5C5R - chains A and C; structure by X-ray diffraction, 1.55 A resolution.

== Chain A ==
Name: Tankyrase-2
Organism: Homo sapiens
Notes: EC 2.4.2.30
UniProt: Q9H2K2 (TNKS2_HUMAN); residues 946-1113 here = UniProt positions 946-1113
Chain sequence (191 residues; numbered 923 to 1113; the number before each row is that of its first residue):
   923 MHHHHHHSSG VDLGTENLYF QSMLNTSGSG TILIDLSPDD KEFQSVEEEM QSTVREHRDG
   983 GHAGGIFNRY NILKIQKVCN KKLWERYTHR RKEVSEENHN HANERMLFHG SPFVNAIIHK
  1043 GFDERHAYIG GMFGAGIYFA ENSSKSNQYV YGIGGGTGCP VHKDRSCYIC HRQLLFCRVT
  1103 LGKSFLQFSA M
Unresolved in the structure: 923-951, 1113
Sequence notes: initiating methionine (923); expression tag (924-945)
Bound ions: Zn2+: C1081, H1084, C1089, C1092
Small-molecule neighbours: 0E1 ((7R)-2-hydroxy-7-(propan-2-yl)-7,8-dihydro-5H-pyrano[4,3-b]pyridine-3-carbonitrile): F1030, H1031, G1032, S1033, P1034, F1035, H1048, A1049, Y1050, Y1060, F1061, A1062, K1067, S1068, Y1071, I1075
Swiss-Prot annotation at these positions:
  - binding site (Zn(2+)): C1081, H1084, C1089, C1092
  - mutagenesis: M1054 (M1054V: Loss of activity)

== Chain C ==
Name: Tankyrase-2
Organism: Homo sapiens
Notes: EC 2.4.2.30
UniProt: Q9H2K2 (TNKS2_HUMAN); residue numbers follow UniProt; this construct covers 1114-1162
Chain sequence (49 residues; row label = number of the first residue in the row):
  1114 KMAHSPPGHH SVTGRPSVNG LALAEYVIYR GEQAYPEYLI TYQIMRPEG
Unresolved in the structure: 1162

== Interface between chain A and chain C ==
Residue-residue contacts (151; chain A residue first):
  L958(A) - Y1151(C)  hydrophobic
  E964(A) - Y1151(C)  hydrogen bond
  V968(A) - Y1151(C)
  V968(A) - I1153(C)  hydrophobic
  M972(A) - I1153(C)  hydrophobic
  R977(A) - N1132(C)
  R977(A) - L1134(C)
  R977(A) - A1135(C)
  G986(A) - I1157(C)
  I988(A) - M1158(C)
  I988(A) - P1160(C)
  F989(A) - I1157(C)  hydrophobic
  F989(A) - M1158(C)
  N990(A) - P1160(C)
  R991(A) - M1158(C)  hydrogen bond (backbone-backbone)
  Y992(A) - Y1155(C)  hydrophobic
  Y992(A) - Q1156(C)
  Y992(A) - M1158(C)
  N993(A) - Y1155(C)
  N993(A) - Q1156(C)  hydrogen bond (backbone-backbone)
  N993(A) - M1158(C)
  I994(A) - T1154(C)
  I994(A) - Y1155(C)  hydrophobic
  L995(A) - T1154(C)  hydrogen bond (backbone-backbone)
  L995(A) - Q1156(C)
  K996(A) - L1152(C)
  K996(A) - I1153(C)
  K996(A) - T1154(C)  hydrogen bond (backbone-backbone)
  I997(A) - L1152(C)
  Q998(A) - E1150(C)
  Q998(A) - Y1151(C)
  Q998(A) - L1152(C)  hydrogen bond (backbone-backbone)
  K999(A) - E1150(C)
  V1000(A) - Y1148(C)  hydrogen bond (backbone-side chain)
  V1000(A) - P1149(C)
  V1000(A) - E1150(C)  hydrogen bond (backbone-backbone)
  V1000(A) - L1152(C)
  C1001(A) - Y1148(C)
  N1002(A) - Y1148(C)  hydrogen bond (backbone-side chain)
  L1005(A) - Y1148(C)
  W1006(A) - Y1148(C)
  R1008(A) - G1144(C)
  R1008(A) - E1145(C)
  Y1009(A) - E1145(C)
  Y1009(A) - Q1146(C)
  Y1009(A) - A1147(C)
  Y1009(A) - Y1148(C)  hydrophobic
  R1012(A) - R1143(C)
  R1012(A) - E1145(C)
  R1012(A) - Q1146(C)  hydrogen bond
  V1016(A) - H1123(C)
  V1016(A) - Q1146(C)
  E1019(A) - H1123(C)  salt bridge
  R1027(A) - Y1139(C)  hydrogen bond
  L1029(A) - Y1139(C)  hydrophobic
  V1036(A) - L1152(C)  hydrophobic
  F1044(A) - G1144(C)
  F1044(A) - A1147(C)  hydrophobic
  E1046(A) - M1115(C)
  A1049(A) - M1115(C)  hydrophobic
  F1055(A) - G1127(C)
  F1055(A) - V1140(C)  hydrophobic
  F1055(A) - Y1142(C)  hydrogen bond (backbone-side chain)
  A1057(A) - M1115(C)
  A1057(A) - A1116(C)  hydrogen bond (backbone-backbone)
  A1057(A) - Y1142(C)
  G1058(A) - V1140(C)
  G1058(A) - I1141(C)
  G1058(A) - Y1142(C)
  I1059(A) - Y1139(C)
  I1059(A) - V1140(C)
  I1059(A) - I1141(C)  hydrogen bond (backbone-backbone)
  I1059(A) - G1144(C)
  Y1060(A) - Y1139(C)
  Y1060(A) - V1140(C)  hydrophobic
  F1061(A) - E1138(C)
  F1061(A) - Y1139(C)  hydrogen bond (backbone-backbone)
  F1061(A) - I1141(C)  hydrophobic
  F1061(A) - A1147(C)  hydrophobic
  A1062(A) - A1137(C)
  E1063(A) - L1136(C)
  E1063(A) - A1137(C)  hydrogen bond (side chain-backbone)
  E1063(A) - Y1139(C)  hydrogen bond
  N1064(A) - A1135(C)
  N1064(A) - L1136(C)  hydrogen bond (side chain-backbone)
  K1067(A) - E1138(C)
  N1069(A) - Y1155(C)  hydrogen bond
  N1069(A) - I1157(C)
  V1072(A) - Y1155(C)
  S1088(A) - I1157(C)
  C1089(A) - I1157(C)
  Y1090(A) - Q1156(C)
  Y1090(A) - I1157(C)
  Y1090(A) - M1158(C)
  Y1090(A) - R1159(C)
  I1091(A) - Q1156(C)  hydrogen bond (backbone-side chain)
  C1092(A) - Q1156(C)
  H1093(A) - Y1155(C)
  H1093(A) - Q1156(C)
  R1094(A) - I1153(C)
  R1094(A) - T1154(C)
  R1094(A) - Y1155(C)  hydrogen bond (backbone-backbone)
  R1094(A) - I1157(C)
  Q1095(A) - L1152(C)
  Q1095(A) - I1153(C)
  Q1095(A) - T1154(C)  hydrogen bond
  Q1095(A) - Y1155(C)
  L1096(A) - Y1151(C)
  L1096(A) - L1152(C)
  L1096(A) - I1153(C)  hydrogen bond (backbone-backbone)
  L1096(A) - Y1155(C)
  L1097(A) - Y1151(C)
  L1097(A) - L1152(C)  hydrophobic
  F1098(A) - E1150(C)  hydrogen bond (backbone-backbone)
  F1098(A) - Y1151(C)  hydrogen bond (backbone-backbone)
  C1099(A) - Y1148(C)
  C1099(A) - P1149(C)  hydrophobic
  R1100(A) - Q1146(C)
  R1100(A) - A1147(C)
  R1100(A) - Y1148(C)  hydrogen bond (backbone-backbone)
  R1100(A) - E1150(C)  salt bridge
  V1101(A) - I1141(C)  hydrophobic
  V1101(A) - Q1146(C)
  T1102(A) - I1141(C)
  T1102(A) - Q1146(C)  hydrogen bond (backbone-backbone)
  L1103(A) - H1123(C)
  L1103(A) - S1124(C)  hydrogen bond (backbone-side chain)
  L1103(A) - Y1139(C)  hydrophobic
  G1104(A) - H1123(C)
  K1105(A) - G1121(C)
  K1105(A) - H1122(C)
  K1105(A) - H1123(C)  hydrogen bond (backbone-backbone)
  K1105(A) - S1124(C)
  S1106(A) - H1122(C)
  S1106(A) - S1124(C)  hydrogen bond
  S1106(A) - V1125(C)
  S1106(A) - T1126(C)  hydrogen bond
  F1107(A) - P1119(C)  hydrophobic
  F1107(A) - H1122(C)
  F1107(A) - S1124(C)  hydrogen bond (backbone-backbone)
  F1107(A) - V1125(C)
  F1107(A) - T1126(C)  hydrogen bond (backbone-backbone)
  L1108(A) - T1126(C)
  Q1109(A) - T1126(C)  hydrogen bond (backbone-backbone)
  Q1109(A) - G1127(C)
  Q1109(A) - R1128(C)  hydrogen bond (backbone-backbone)
  F1110(A) - R1128(C)
  S1111(A) - R1128(C)  hydrogen bond (backbone-backbone)
  S1111(A) - P1129(C)
  S1111(A) - S1130(C)  hydrogen bond (backbone-side chain)
  A1112(A) - V1131(C)
Also at the interface, not in a pair above, chain A (81 interface residues in all): L955, T975, G987, N1020, M1028, F1030, I1039, I1040, D1045, G1056

== In short ==
Chain A and chain C form an interface of 81 and 42 residues respectively; the contacts include 37 hydrogen
bonds and 2 salt bridges. Polar pairs include E1019(A)-H1123(C), R1100(A)-E1150(C) and E964(A)-Y1151(C).
Ligands of chain A: compound 0E1.
Chain A is Tankyrase-2 and chain C is Tankyrase-2, both from Homo sapiens; the structure, Crystal structure of
human tankyrase-2 in complex with a pyranopyridone inhibitor, was determined by X-ray diffraction (same
publication as 5C5P and 5C5Q).
